PDB entry 4TZV | X-ray diffraction, 5.03 A resolution (low resolution: residue-level contacts below are approximate; hydrogen-bond / salt-bridge calls are withheld) | chains A and C of the 3 polymer chains in the assembly

[Chain A]
Name: Ribosome-associated protein L7Ae-like
From: Bacillus subtilis
UniProtKB: P46350 (RXL7_BACSU); residue numbers follow UniProt; this construct covers 2-82
Chain sequence (82 residues; row label = number of the first residue in the row):
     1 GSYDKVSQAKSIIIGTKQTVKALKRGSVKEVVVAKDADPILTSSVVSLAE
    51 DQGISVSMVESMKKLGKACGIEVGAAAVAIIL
Not modelled in the structure: 1
Differences from the reference sequence: expression tag (1)
Modified residues: Mse58 (selenomethionine; parent Met); Mse62 (selenomethionine; parent Met)

[Chain C]
Molecule: T-box stem I
Sequence (102 nucleotides; each row starts with the number of its first residue):
     1 GGGUGCGAUGAGAAGAAGAGUAUUAAGGAUUUACUAUGAUUAGCGACUCU
    51 AGGAUAGUGAAAGCUAGAGGAUAGUAACCUUAAGAAGGCACUUCGAGCAC
   101 CC

[Interface between chain A and chain C]
Residue-residue contacts (19):
  Ile14(A) - A8(C)
  Gly15(A) - A8(C)
  Gly15(A) - G10(C)
  Thr16(A) - G10(C)
  Lys17(A) - G10(C)
  Gln18(A) - G10(C)
  Gln18(A) - C94(C)
  Gln18(A) - G95(C)
  Asp36(A) - U9(C)
  Ala37(A) - U9(C)
  Asp38(A) - U9(C)
  Leu41(A) - U9(C)
  Mse62(A) - U9(C)
  Val73(A) - G7(C)
  Val73(A) - A8(C)
  Gly74(A) - A8(C)
  Ala75(A) - A8(C)
  Ala76(A) - A8(C)
  Ala76(A) - U9(C)
Interface residues without a listed pair, chain A (15 interface residues in all): Glu72

[Overview]
Chain A and chain C form an interface of 15 and 6 residues respectively.
Chain A is Ribosome-associated protein L7Ae-like (Bacillus subtilis) and chain C is T-box stem I; the
structure, Co-crystals of the Ternary Complex Containing a T-box Stem I RNA, its Cognate tRNAGly, and B. ...,
was determined by X-ray diffraction (same publication as 4TZP, 4TZW, 4TZX, 4TZY and 4TZZ).
